Entry 5UAL (X-ray diffraction, 3.89 A resolution); this record covers chains D and E of the 6 polymer chains in the assembly.

# Chain D
Protein: DNA-directed RNA polymerase subunit beta'
From: Escherichia coli (strain K12)
Notes: EC 2.7.7.6
UniProt: P0A8T7 (RPOC_ECOLI); residues 1-1407 here = UniProt positions 1-1407
Sequence (1407 residues; each row starts with the number of its first residue):
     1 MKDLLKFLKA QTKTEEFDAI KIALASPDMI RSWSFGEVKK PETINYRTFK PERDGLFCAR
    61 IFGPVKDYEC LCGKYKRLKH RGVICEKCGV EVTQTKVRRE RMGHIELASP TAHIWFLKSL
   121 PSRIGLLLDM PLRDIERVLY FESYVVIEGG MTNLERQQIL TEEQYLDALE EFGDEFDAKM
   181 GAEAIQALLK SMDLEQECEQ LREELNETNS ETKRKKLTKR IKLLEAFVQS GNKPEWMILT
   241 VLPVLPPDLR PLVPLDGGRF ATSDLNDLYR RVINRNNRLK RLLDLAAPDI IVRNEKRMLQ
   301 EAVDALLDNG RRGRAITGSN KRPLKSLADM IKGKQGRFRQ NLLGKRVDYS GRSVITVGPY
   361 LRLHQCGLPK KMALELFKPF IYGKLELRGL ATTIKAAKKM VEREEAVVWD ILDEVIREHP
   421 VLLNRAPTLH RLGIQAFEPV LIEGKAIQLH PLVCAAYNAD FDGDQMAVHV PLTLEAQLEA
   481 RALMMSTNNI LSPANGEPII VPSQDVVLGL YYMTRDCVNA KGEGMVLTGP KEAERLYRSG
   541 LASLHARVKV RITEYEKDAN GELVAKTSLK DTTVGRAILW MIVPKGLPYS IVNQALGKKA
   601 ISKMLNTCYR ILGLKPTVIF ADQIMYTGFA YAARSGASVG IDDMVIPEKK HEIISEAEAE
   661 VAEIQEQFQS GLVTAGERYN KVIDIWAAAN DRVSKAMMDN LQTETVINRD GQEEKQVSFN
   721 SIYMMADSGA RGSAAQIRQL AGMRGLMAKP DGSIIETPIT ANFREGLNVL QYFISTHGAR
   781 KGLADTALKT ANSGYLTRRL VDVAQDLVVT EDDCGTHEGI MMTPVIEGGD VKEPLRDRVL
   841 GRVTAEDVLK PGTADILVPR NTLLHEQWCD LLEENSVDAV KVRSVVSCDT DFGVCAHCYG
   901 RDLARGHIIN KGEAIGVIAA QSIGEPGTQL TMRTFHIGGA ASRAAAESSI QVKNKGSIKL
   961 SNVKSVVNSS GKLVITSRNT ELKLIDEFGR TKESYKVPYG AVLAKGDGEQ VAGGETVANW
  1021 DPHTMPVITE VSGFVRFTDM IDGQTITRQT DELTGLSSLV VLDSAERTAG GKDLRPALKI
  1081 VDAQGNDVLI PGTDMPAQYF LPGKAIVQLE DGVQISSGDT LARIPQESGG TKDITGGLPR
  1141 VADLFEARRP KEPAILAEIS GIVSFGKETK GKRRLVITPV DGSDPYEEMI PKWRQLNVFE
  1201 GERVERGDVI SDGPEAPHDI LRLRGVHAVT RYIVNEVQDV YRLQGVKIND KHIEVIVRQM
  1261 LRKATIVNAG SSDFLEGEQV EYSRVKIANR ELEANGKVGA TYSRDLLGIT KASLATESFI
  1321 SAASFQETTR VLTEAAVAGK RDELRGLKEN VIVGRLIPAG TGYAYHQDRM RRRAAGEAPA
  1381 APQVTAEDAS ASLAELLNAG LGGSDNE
Disordered / not traced: 1-7, 932-1134, 1377-1407
Ion coordination: Zn2+ site 1: Cys-70, Cys-72, Cys-85; Mg2+ near Asp-462 (its only coordinating residue here); Zn2+ site 2: Cys-814, Cys-888, Cys-895, Cys-898
Swiss-Prot annotation at these positions:
  - binding site (Zn(2+)): Cys-70, Cys-72, Cys-85, Cys-88, Cys-814, Cys-888, Cys-895, Cys-898
  - binding site (Mg(2+)): Asp-460, Asp-462, Asp-464
  - modified residue: Lys-983 (N6-acetyllysine)
  - mutagenesis: Gln-504 (Q504P: Resistant to antibiotics salinamide A and B), Asn-690 (N690D: Resistant to antibiotics salinamide A and B), Met-697 (M697V: Resistant to antibiotics salinamide A and B), Ala-735 (A735T: Resistant to antibiotics salinamide A and B), Arg-738 (R738C/H/P/S: Resistant to antibiotics salinamide A and B), Ala-748 (A748E: Resistant to antibiotics salinamide A and B), Pro-758 (P758S/T: Resistant to antibiotics salinamide A and B), Phe-763 (F763C: Resistant to antibiotics salinamide A and B), Ser-775 (S775A: Resistant to antibiotics salinamide A and B), Ala-779 (A779T/V: Resistant to antibiotics salinamide A and B), Arg-780 (R780C: Resistant to antibiotics salinamide A and B), Gly-782 (G782A/C: Resistant to antibiotics salinamide A and B), 1 further mutagenesis entry in UniProt

# Chain E
Protein: DNA-directed RNA polymerase subunit omega
From: Escherichia coli (strain K12)
Notes: EC 2.7.7.6
UniProt: P0A800 (RPOZ_ECOLI); numbering as in UniProt (aligned over 1-91)
Sequence (91 residues; row label = number of the first residue in the row):
     1 MARVTVQDAV EKIGNRFDLV LVAARRARQM QVGGKDPLVP EENDKTTVIA LREIEEGLIN
    61 NQILDVRERQ EQQEQEAAEL QAVTAIAEGR R
Disordered / not traced: 1, 91

# Interface between chain D and chain E
Pairs across the interface (53; chain D residue first):
  His-364(D) / Val-4(E)
  Glu-414(D) / Lys-45(E)  hydrogen bond (backbone-side chain)
  Val-415(D) / Lys-45(E)  hydrogen bond (backbone-side chain)
  Arg-417(D) / Asp-44(E)  salt bridge
  Arg-417(D) / Lys-45(E)
  Glu-418(D) / Ala-2(E)
  Glu-418(D) / Asp-44(E)
  Glu-418(D) / Lys-45(E)
  Glu-418(D) / Val-48(E)
  Glu-438(D) / Ala-2(E)
  Leu-474(D) / Ala-27(E)
  Leu-474(D) / Arg-28(E)
  Leu-474(D) / Gln-31(E)
  Glu-475(D) / Ala-24(E)
  Glu-475(D) / Arg-28(E)  salt bridge
  Gln-477(D) / Thr-47(E)
  Leu-478(D) / Ala-23(E)
  Leu-478(D) / Ala-24(E)
  Leu-478(D) / Thr-47(E)
  Glu-479(D) / Val-20(E)
  Arg-481(D) / Arg-3(E)  hydrogen bond (side chain-backbone)
  Arg-481(D) / Val-6(E)
  Arg-481(D) / Thr-47(E)
  Arg-481(D) / Val-48(E)
  Arg-481(D) / Leu-51(E)
  Ala-482(D) / Val-6(E)  hydrophobic
  Ala-482(D) / Arg-16(E)
  Ala-482(D) / Val-20(E)  hydrophobic
  Leu-483(D) / Phe-17(E)  hydrophobic
  Leu-483(D) / Val-20(E)  hydrophobic
  Thr-487(D) / Val-4(E)  hydrogen bond (side chain-backbone)
  Thr-487(D) / Thr-5(E)
  Asn-488(D) / Val-6(E)
  Asn-488(D) / Arg-16(E)
  Leu-614(D) / Thr-5(E)
  Leu-614(D) / Gln-7(E)
  Lys-615(D) / Thr-5(E)
  Lys-615(D) / Gln-7(E)
  Lys-615(D) / Asp-8(E)
  Leu-903(D) / Arg-16(E)
  Arg-905(D) / Val-10(E)
  Arg-905(D) / Arg-16(E)
  His-907(D) / Glu-11(E)  salt bridge
  Asn-910(D) / Gly-14(E)
  Asn-910(D) / Asn-15(E)  hydrogen bond (side chain-backbone)
  Asn-910(D) / Arg-16(E)
  Lys-911(D) / Asn-15(E)  hydrogen bond (backbone-side chain)
  Lys-911(D) / Phe-17(E)
  Gly-912(D) / Phe-17(E)
  Glu-913(D) / Phe-17(E)
  Gly-1360(D) / Phe-17(E)
  Thr-1361(D) / Leu-21(E)
  Ala-1364(D) / Leu-21(E)  hydrophobic
Also at the interface, not in a pair above, chain D (34 interface residues in all): Ile-416, His-419, Arg-431, Met-485, Asn-489, Val-618
Also at the interface, not in a pair above, chain E (28 interface residues in all): Glu-42, Asn-43, Thr-46

# Overview
34 residues of chain D face 28 of chain E across their interface; the contacts include 6 hydrogen bonds and 3
salt bridges. Among the polar pairs are Arg-417(D)/Asp-44(E), Glu-475(D)/Arg-28(E) and His-907(D)/Glu-11(E).
Here chain D is DNA-directed RNA polymerase subunit beta' and chain E is DNA-directed RNA polymerase subunit
omega, both from Escherichia coli (strain K12). Entry 5UAL (Escherichia coli RNA polymerase and Rifampin
complex, RpoB S531L mutant) was determined by X-ray diffraction together with 5UAG, 5UAC, 5UAH, 5UAJ and 5UAQ
from the same study.
